PDB entry 8KFT | X-ray diffraction, 2.43 A resolution | chains A and C of the 5 polymer chains in the assembly

[Chain A]
Molecule: Holliday junction resolvase MOC1, chloroplastic
From: Zea mays
Reference sequence: B4FCI7 (B4FCI7_MAIZE); numbering as in UniProt (aligned over 109-271)
Sequence (163 residues; row label = number of the first residue in the row):
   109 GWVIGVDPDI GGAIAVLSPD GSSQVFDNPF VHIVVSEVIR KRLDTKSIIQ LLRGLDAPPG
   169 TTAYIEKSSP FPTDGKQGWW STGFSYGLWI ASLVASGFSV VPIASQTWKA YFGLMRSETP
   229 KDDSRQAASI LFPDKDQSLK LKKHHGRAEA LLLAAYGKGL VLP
Ion coordination: Mn2+: Asp-115, Glu-257 (shared with 1 residue of chain E)
What the authors report for this chain:
  - Mn2+ coordination: Asp-115, Glu-257
  - conformationally variable residues: Glu-257
  - mutagenesis - D115N, K229A, H253A, H253D: decreased catalytic activity
  - catalytic residues: Lys-229 (proposed by the authors, not directly observed)
  - mutagenesis - H253K: abolished catalytic activity on HJ

[Chain C]
Molecule: 33-nt DNA strand
Sequence (33 nucleotides; row label = number of the first residue in the row):
     1 CAATCGTGGG AGACCTTTGG TCTCCCTGCA GAT
Ion coordination: Mn2+: DC26 (shared with 2 residues of chain B)

[Chain A / chain C interface]
Pairs across the interface (22; chain A residue first):
  Val-143(A) with DA11(C), phosphate contact; DG12(C), phosphate contact
  Ser-144(A) with DG10(C), sugar contact; DA11(C), hydrogen bond to the phosphate; DG12(C), hydrogen bond to the phosphate
  Arg-148(A) with DA11(C), salt bridge to the phosphate
  Thr-181(A) with DG8(C), base contact
  Asp-182(A) with DG8(C), hydrogen bond to the base
  Gly-183(A) with DG8(C), hydrogen bond to the base; DG9(C), base contact
  Lys-184(A) with DG9(C), hydrogen bond to the phosphate; DG10(C), salt bridge to the phosphate
  Gln-185(A) with DG9(C), hydrogen bond to the base; DG10(C), hydrogen bond to the phosphate; DA11(C), phosphate contact
  Gly-186(A) with DG9(C), hydrogen bond to the base
  Leu-249(A) with DA2(C), sugar contact; DA3(C), phosphate contact
  Lys-250(A) with DA3(C), hydrogen bond to the phosphate; DT4(C), phosphate contact
  Lys-251(A) with DA2(C), salt bridge to the phosphate; DA3(C), hydrogen bond to the phosphate
Also at the interface, not in a pair above, chain A (13 interface residues in all): Val-142

[Summary]
Chain A and chain C form an interface of 13 and 8 residues respectively; the contacts include 10 hydrogen
bonds and 3 salt bridges. Among the polar pairs are Asp-182(A)/DG8(C), Gly-183(A)/DG8(C) and
Gln-185(A)/DG9(C). The paper reports the catalytic residue Lys-229(A); D115N, K229A and H253A of chain A,
among others, reduce catalytic activity; 5 substitutions were tested in all.
Here chain A is Holliday junction resolvase MOC1, chloroplastic (Zea mays) and chain C is a 33-nt DNA strand.
Entry 8KFT (Crystal structure of ZmMOC1 in complex with a nicked Holliday junction soaked in Mn2+ for 15 ...)
was determined by X-ray diffraction together with 8KFR, 8KFS, 8KFU, 8KFV and 8KFW from the same study.
